PDB entry 6U2H | X-ray diffraction, 2.50 A resolution | chains A and C of the 4 polymer chains in the assembly

== Chain A ==
Name: 14-3-3 protein zeta/delta
Organism: Homo sapiens
UniProt: P63104 (1433Z_HUMAN); numbering as in UniProt (aligned over 1-230)
Amino-acid sequence (232 residues; each row starts with the number of its first residue; numbers below 1 keep their minus sign (Gly-1 is residue -1)):
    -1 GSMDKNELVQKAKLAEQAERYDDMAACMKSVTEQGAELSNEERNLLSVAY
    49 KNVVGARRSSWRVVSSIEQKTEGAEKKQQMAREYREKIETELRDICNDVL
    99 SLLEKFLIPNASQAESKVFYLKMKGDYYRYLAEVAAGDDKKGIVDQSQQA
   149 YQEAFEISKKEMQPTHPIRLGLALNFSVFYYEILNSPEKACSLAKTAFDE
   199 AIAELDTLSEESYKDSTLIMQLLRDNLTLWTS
Not modelled in the structure: -1 to 0
Construct notes: expression tag (-1 to 0)

== Chain C ==
Name: Serine/threonine-protein kinase B-raf
Organism: Homo sapiens
Notes: EC 2.7.11.1
UniProt: P15056 (BRAF_HUMAN); residue numbers follow UniProt; this construct covers 447-735
Amino-acid sequence (290 residues; each row starts with the number of its first residue):
   446 GSDDWEIPDGQITVGQRIGSGSFGTVYKGKWHGDVAVKMLNVTAPTPQQL
   496 QAFKNEVGVLRKTRHVNILLFMGYSTKPQLAIVTQWCEGSSLYHHLHASE
   546 TKFEMKKLIDIARQTARGMDYLHAKSIIHRDLKSNNIFLHEDNTVKIGDF
   596 GLATVKSRWSGSHQFEQLSGSILWMAPEVIRMQDSNPYSFQSDVYAFGIV
   646 LYELMTGQLPYSNINNRDQIIEMVGRGSLSPDLSKVRSNCPKRMKRLMAE
   696 CLKKKRDERPSFPRILAEIEELARELPKIHRSASEPSLNR
Not modelled in the structure: 446-447, 604-614, 734-735
Construct notes: expression tag (446); conflict Ala543 (Ile in P15056), Ser544 (Ile in P15056), Lys551 (Ile in P15056), Arg562 (Gln in P15056), Asn588 (Leu in P15056), Ser630 (Lys in P15056), Glu667 (Phe in P15056), Ser673 (Tyr in P15056), Arg688 (Ala in P15056), Ser706 (Leu in P15056), Arg709 (Gln in P15056), Glu713 (Ser in P15056), Glu716 (Leu in P15056), Glu720 (Ser in P15056)
Modified residues: Ser729 (phosphoserine; SEP)
Swiss-Prot annotation at these positions:
  - active site: Asp576 (Proton acceptor)
  - binding site (ATP): Ile463 to Val471, Lys483
  - modified residue: Ser447 (Phosphoserine), Arg671 (Omega-N-methylarginine), Ser729 (Phosphoserine)
  - cross-link: Lys578 (Glycyl lysine isopeptide (Lys-Gly) (interchain with G-Cter in ubiquitin))
Small-molecule neighbours: 14-3-3 (29L; 2-{4-[(1E)-1-(hydroxyimino)-2,3-dihydro-1H-inden-5-yl]-3-(pyridin-4-yl)-1H-pyrazol-1-yl}ethanol): Ile463, Gly464, Ser465, Gly466, Val471, Ala481, Lys483, Glu501, Leu505, Leu514, Ile527, Thr529, Gln530, Trp531, Cys532, Ser536, Asn580, Phe583, Asp594, Phe595

== Interface between chain A and chain C ==
Residue-residue contacts (23; chain A residue first):
  Lys193(A) - Gln461(C)
  Phe196(A) - Gln461(C)
  Phe196(A) - Arg462(C)
  Asp197(A) - Gln461(C)  hydrogen bond
  Ile200(A) - Arg462(C)
  Ile200(A) - Ile463(C)
  Ala201(A) - Arg462(C)
  Lys212(A) - Tyr538(C)
  Lys212(A) - His542(C)
  Lys212(A) - Ala543(C)
  Thr215(A) - His539(C)
  Thr215(A) - Ala543(C)
  Leu216(A) - His539(C)
  Leu216(A) - Ala543(C)
  Leu216(A) - Ser544(C)
  Gln219(A) - Ser535(C)
  Gln219(A) - His539(C)
  Arg222(A) - Trp531(C)
  Arg222(A) - Glu533(C)  salt bridge
  Asp223(A) - Glu533(C)
  Leu225(A) - Gln461(C)
  Thr226(A) - Lys473(C)
  Thr226(A) - Glu533(C)
Other interface residues (no listed pair), chain A (15 interface residues in all): Glu208, Tyr211
Other interface residues (no listed pair), chain C (16 interface residues in all): Gly464, Cys532, Gly534, Leu654

== In short ==
Chain A and chain C form an interface of 15 and 16 residues respectively, with 1 hydrogen bond and 1 salt
bridge. Among the polar pairs are Arg222(A)-Glu533(C) and Asp197(A)-Gln461(C). Chain C binds 14-3-3.
Here chain A is 14-3-3 protein zeta/delta and chain C is Serine/threonine-protein kinase B-raf, both from Homo
sapiens. Entry 6U2H (BRAF dimer bound to 14-3-3) was determined by X-ray diffraction together with 6U2G from
the same study.
